Entry 5WRI (X-ray diffraction, 1.60 A resolution); this record covers chains B and D of the 4 polymer chains in the assembly.

== Chain B ==
Name: Protein-tyrosine sulfotransferase 1
Source organism: Homo sapiens
Notes: EC 2.8.2.20
Reference sequence: O60507 (TPST1_HUMAN); residue numbers follow UniProt; this construct covers 43-341
Sequence (320 residues; each row starts with the number of its first residue):
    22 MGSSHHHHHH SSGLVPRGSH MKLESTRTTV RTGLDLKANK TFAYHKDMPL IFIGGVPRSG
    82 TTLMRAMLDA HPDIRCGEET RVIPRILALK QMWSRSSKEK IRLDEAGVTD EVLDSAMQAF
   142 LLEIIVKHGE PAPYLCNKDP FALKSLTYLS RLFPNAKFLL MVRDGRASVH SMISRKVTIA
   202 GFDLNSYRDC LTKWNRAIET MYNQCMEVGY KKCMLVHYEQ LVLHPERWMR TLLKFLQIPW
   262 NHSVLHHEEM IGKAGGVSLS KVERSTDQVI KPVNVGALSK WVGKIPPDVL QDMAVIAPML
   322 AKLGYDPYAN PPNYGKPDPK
Not modelled in the structure: 22-63, 337-341
Construct notes: expression tag (22-42)
Disulfide bonds: Cys97-Cys157, Cys226-Cys234
Metal / ion sites: Mg2+: Asp90, His92, Ile95, Gly276; Zn2+: His267, Glu269 (shared with 2 residues of chain A)
Residues lining bound ligands: adenosine-3'-5'-diphosphate (A3P): Pro78, Arg79, Ser80, Gly81, Thr82, Thr83, Leu84, Lys159, Arg184, Ser192, Arg196, Tyr239, Val243, His268, Ser286, Gln289, Val290, Lys292, Pro293, Val294, Asn295, Ala298, Lys301
Swiss-Prot annotation at these positions:
  - region: Arg102 to Arg106 (Interaction with peptide substrate)
  - active site: Glu100 (Proton donor/acceptor)
  - binding site (3'-phosphoadenylyl sulfate): Arg79 to Thr83, Arg184, Ser192, Arg196, Tyr239, Ser286 to Asn295, Lys301
  - site (Transition state stabilizer): Lys159, Ser286
  - glycosylation (N-linked (GlcNAc...) asparagine): Asn60, Asn262
  - mutagenesis: Asn60 (N60A: Loss of one glycosylation site. Loss of N-glycosylation; when associated with A-262), Asn262 (N262A: Loss of one glycosylation site. Loss of N-glycosylation; when associated with A-60)
What the authors report for this chain:
  - catalytic residues: Arg79, Glu100, Lys159, Ser286

== Chain D ==
Name: Asp-phe-glu-asp-tyr-glu-phe-asp
Sequence (8 residues; each row starts with the number of its first residue):
  1002 DFEDYEFD

== Chain B / chain D interface ==
Residue-residue contacts - 6 pairs, chain B then chain D:
  Met113(B) with Phe1003(D)
  Trp114(B) with Phe1003(D)
  Ser117(B) with Asp1002(D), hydrogen bond
  Glu120(B) with Phe1003(D)
  Arg123(B) with Glu1004(D); Asp1005(D), salt bridge
From the paper, about this interface:
  - specific contacts: Trp114(B)-Phe1003(D) (hydrophobic contact), Arg123(B)-Asp1005(D)
  - interface residues, chain B: Trp114(B), Arg123(B)

== Overview ==
5 residues of chain B and 4 residues of chain D are in contact, with 1 hydrogen bond and 1 salt bridge. Polar
pairs include Arg123(B)-Asp1005(D) and Ser117(B)-Asp1002(D). The paper describes a hydrophobic contact between
Trp114(B) and Phe1003(D); a contact between Arg123(B) and Asp1005(D). From the paper: catalytic residues
Arg79(B), Glu100(B) and Lys159(B) among others; interface residues Trp114(B) and Arg123(B).
Here chain B is Protein-tyrosine sulfotransferase 1 (Homo sapiens) and chain D is
Asp-phe-glu-asp-tyr-glu-phe-asp. Entry 5WRI (Crystal structure of human tyrosylprotein sulfotransferase-1
complexed with PAP and C4 peptide) was determined by X-ray diffraction (same publication as 5WRJ).
